Entry 1KXH (X-ray diffraction, 2.30 A resolution); this record covers chain A.

# Chain A
Protein: alpha-amylase
From: Pseudoalteromonas haloplanktis
Notes: EC 3.2.1.1
UniProtKB: P29957 (AMY_ALTHA); residues 1-448 here correspond to UniProt positions 25-472 (UniProt number = residue number + 24)
Chain sequence (448 residues; each row starts with the number of its first residue):
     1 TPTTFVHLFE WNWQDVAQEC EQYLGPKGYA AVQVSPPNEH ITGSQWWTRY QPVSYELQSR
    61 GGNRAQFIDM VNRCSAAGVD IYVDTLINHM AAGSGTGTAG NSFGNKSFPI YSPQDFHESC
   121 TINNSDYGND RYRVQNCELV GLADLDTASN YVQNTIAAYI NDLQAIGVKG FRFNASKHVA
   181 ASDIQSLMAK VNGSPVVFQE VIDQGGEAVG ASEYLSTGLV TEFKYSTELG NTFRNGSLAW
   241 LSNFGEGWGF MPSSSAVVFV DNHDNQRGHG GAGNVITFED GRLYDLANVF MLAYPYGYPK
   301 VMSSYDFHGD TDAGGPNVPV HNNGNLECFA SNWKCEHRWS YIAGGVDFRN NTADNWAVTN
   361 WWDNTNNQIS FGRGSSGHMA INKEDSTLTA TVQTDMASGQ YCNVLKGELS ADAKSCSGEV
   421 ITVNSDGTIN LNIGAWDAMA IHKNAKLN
Differences from the reference sequence: engineered mutation Asn-174 (Asp198 in P29957)
Disulfides: Cys-20/Cys-74, Cys-120/Cys-137, Cys-328/Cys-335, Cys-402/Cys-416
Bound ions: Ca2+: Asn-88, Gln-135, Asp-144, His-178

# Summary
Asn-88, Gln-135, Asp-144 and His-178 form the Ca2+ site.
Chain A is alpha-amylase (Pseudoalteromonas haloplanktis); the structure, Crystal structure of the complex
between an inactive mutant of psychrophilic alpha-amylase (D174N) and acarbose, was determined by X-ray
diffraction (same publication as 1G9H and 1G94).
